Entry 1R46 (X-ray diffraction, 3.25 A resolution); this record covers chains A and B.

[Chain A (and B)]
Protein: Alpha-galactosidase A
Organism: Homo sapiens
Notes: EC 3.2.1.22; chain B of this document is another copy of the same molecule, construct and numbering; everything in this record applies to it too
Reference sequence: P06280 (AGAL_HUMAN); residue numbers follow UniProt; this construct covers 32-429
Sequence (398 residues; each row starts with the number of its first residue):
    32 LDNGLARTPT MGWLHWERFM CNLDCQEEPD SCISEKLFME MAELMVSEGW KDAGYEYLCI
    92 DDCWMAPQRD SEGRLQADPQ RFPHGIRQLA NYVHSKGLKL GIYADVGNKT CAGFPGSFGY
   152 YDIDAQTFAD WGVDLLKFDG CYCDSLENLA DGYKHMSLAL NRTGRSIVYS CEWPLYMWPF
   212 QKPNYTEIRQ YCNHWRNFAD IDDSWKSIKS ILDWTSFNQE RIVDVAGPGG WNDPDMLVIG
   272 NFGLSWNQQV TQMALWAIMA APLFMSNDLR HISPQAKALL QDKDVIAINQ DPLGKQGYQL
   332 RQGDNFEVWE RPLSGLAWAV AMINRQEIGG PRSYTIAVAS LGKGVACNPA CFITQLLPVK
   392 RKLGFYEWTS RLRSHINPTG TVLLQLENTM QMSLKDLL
Unresolved in the structure: 422-429 (chain B: 423-429)
Disulfide bonds: Cys52-Cys94, Cys56-Cys63, Cys142-Cys172, Cys202-Cys223, Cys378-Cys382
Covalent attachments: N-acetylglucosamine (NAG) linked to Asn139, Asn192, Asn215
Curated features (UniProtKB/Swiss-Prot):
  - active site: Asp170 (Nucleophile), Asp231 (Proton donor)
  - binding site (substrate): Glu203 to Tyr207
  - glycosylation (N-linked (GlcNAc...) asparagine): Asn139, Asn192, Asn215
  - natural variant: Leu32 (L32P: In FD), Asp33 (D33G: In FD; uncertain significance), Asn34 (N34S: In FD), Gly35 (G35E: In FD; uncertain significance; G35R: In FD), Leu36 (L36W: In FD), Pro40 (P40L: In FD; P40S: In FD), Met42 (M42L: In FD; M42T: In FD; M42V: In FD), Gly43 (G43R: In FD), Leu45 to His46 (sequence variant, change not given here; In FD), Leu45 (L45P: In FD), His46 (H46P: In FD; H46R: In FD; H46Y: In FD), Trp47 (W47G: In FD; W47R: In FD), 140 further natural variant entries in UniProt

[Chain A / chain B interface]
Residue-residue contacts - 46 pairs, chain A then chain B:
  Glu48(A) with Ile359(B); Gly360(B), hydrogen bond (backbone-backbone)
  Arg49(A) with Gly360(B); Gly361(B), hydrogen bond (backbone-backbone); Pro362(B)
  Met51(A) with Ile359(B), hydrophobic; Gly360(B)
  Glu58(A) with Arg404(B), salt bridge
  Glu59(A) with Ser364(B), hydrogen bond; Arg404(B), salt bridge
  Ile232(A) with Ile359(B)
  Asp233(A) with Glu358(B)
  Asp234(A) with Glu358(B), hydrogen bond (backbone-backbone)
  Ser235(A) with Glu358(B)
  Lys237(A) with Lys237(B)
  Phe273(A) with Ser276(B), hydrogen bond (backbone-side chain); Asn278(B); Gln279(B); Pro362(B); Asn408(B); Pro409(B)
  Gly274(A) with Ser276(B); Gln279(B), hydrogen bond (backbone-side chain)
  Leu275(A) with Ser276(B)
  Ser276(A) with Phe273(B), hydrogen bond (side chain-backbone); Leu275(B)
  Asn278(A) with Phe273(B)
  Gln279(A) with Phe273(B); Gly274(B), hydrogen bond (side chain-backbone)
  Gln306(A) with Gln306(B)
  Glu358(A) with Asp234(B), hydrogen bond (backbone-backbone); Ser235(B)
  Ile359(A) with Glu48(B); Met51(B), hydrophobic; Ile232(B)
  Gly360(A) with Glu48(B), hydrogen bond (backbone-backbone); Arg49(B); Met51(B); Asn272(B); Phe273(B)
  Gly361(A) with Arg49(B), hydrogen bond (backbone-backbone)
  Pro362(A) with Arg49(B)
  Ser364(A) with Glu59(B), hydrogen bond
  Arg404(A) with Glu58(B), hydrogen bond (side chain-backbone)
  Asn408(A) with Phe273(B)
  Pro409(A) with Phe273(B)
Also at the interface, not in a pair above, chain A (29 interface residues in all): Asn272, His406, Thr410
Also at the interface, not in a pair above, chain B (28 interface residues in all): Asp233, His406

[In short]
The interface between chain A and chain B involves 29 residues on one side and 28 on the other; the contacts
include 13 hydrogen bonds and 2 salt bridges. Polar contacts include Glu58(A)-Arg404(B), Glu59(A)-Arg404(B)
and Glu59(A)-Ser364(B). Covalently linked N-acetylglucosamine: at Asn139(A), Asn192(A) and Asn215(A).
Both chains are Alpha-galactosidase A (Homo sapiens). Entry 1R46 (Structure of human alpha-galactosidase) was
determined by X-ray diffraction, deposited together with 1R47.
